6JWF - chain A; structure by X-ray diffraction, 1.30 A resolution.

[Chain A]
Molecule: Extracellular PQQ-dependent sugar dehydrogenase
From: Coprinopsis cinerea
Notes: fragment: PQQ dependent catalytic domain
UniProt: A0A0A8IDB7 (A0A0A8IDB7_COPCI); residue numbers follow UniProt; this construct covers 240-649
Chain sequence (410 residues; row label = number of the first residue in the row):
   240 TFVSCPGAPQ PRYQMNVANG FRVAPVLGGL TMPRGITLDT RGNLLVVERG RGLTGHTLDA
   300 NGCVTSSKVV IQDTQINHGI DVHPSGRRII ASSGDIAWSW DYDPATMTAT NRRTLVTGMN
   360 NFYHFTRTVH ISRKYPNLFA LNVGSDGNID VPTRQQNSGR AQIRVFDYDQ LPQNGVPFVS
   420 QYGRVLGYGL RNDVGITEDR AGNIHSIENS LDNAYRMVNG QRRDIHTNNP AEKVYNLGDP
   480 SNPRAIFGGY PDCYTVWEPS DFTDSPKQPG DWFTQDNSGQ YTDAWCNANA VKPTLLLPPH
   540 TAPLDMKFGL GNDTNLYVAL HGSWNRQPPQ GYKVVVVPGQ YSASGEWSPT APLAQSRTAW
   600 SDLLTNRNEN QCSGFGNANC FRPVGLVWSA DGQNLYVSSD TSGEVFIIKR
Disordered / not traced: 240
Cystine bridges: Cys244-Cys302, Cys492-Cys525, Cys611-Cys619
Ion coordination: Ca2+: Ser449, Asp451 (together with pyrroloquinoline quinone)
Ligand contacts: pyrroloquinoline quinone (PQQ): Arg273, His363, Thr365, Arg430, Asn431, Asn448, Ser449, Asp451, His539, Ala541, Leu543, His560, Gly561, Ser562, Trp563, Asn564, Arg621
UniProt features mapped onto this chain:
  - binding site (pyrroloquinoline quinone): Arg273, His363, Arg430, Asn431, His539, His560, Trp563, Asn564, Arg621
  - binding site (Ca(2+)): Ser449, Asp451
  - glycosylation: Asn551 (N-linked (GlcNAc...) asparagine)
From the paper describing this entry:
  - post-translational modification sites: Asn551
  - binding site for pyrroloquinoline quinone: Arg273, His363, Arg430, Asn431, Val433, Asn448, His539, Ala541, Leu543, His560, Trp563, Asn564, Arg621
  - Ca2+ coordination: Ser449, Asp451
  - Ca2+ coordination through a water molecule: Asn448, Leu450, Glu471
  - catalytic residues: His363 (by similarity / conservation)

[Overview]
Chain A binds pyrroloquinoline quinone. Ser449 and Asp451 form the Ca2+ site. Curated annotation (UniProt)
lists 9 pyrroloquinoline quinone-binding residues and Ca2+-binding residues Ser449 and Asp451. From the paper:
the catalytic residue His363; a binding site for pyrroloquinoline quinone at Arg273, His363 and Arg430 among
others.
Chain A is Extracellular PQQ-dependent sugar dehydrogenase (Coprinopsis cinerea); the structure, Holo form of
Pyranose Dehydrogenase PQQ domain from Coprinopsis cinerea, was determined by X-ray diffraction, deposited
together with 6JT6 and 6JT5.
